PDB entry 7NAU | electron microscopy, 3.78 A resolution | chains A and M of the 21 polymer chains in the assembly

# Chain A
Molecule: 16S rRNA
Source organism: Escherichia coli (strain K12)
Sequence (1542 nucleotides; row label = number of the first residue in the row):
     1 AAAUUGAAGA GUUUGAUCAU GGCUCAGAUU GAACGCUGGC GGCAGGCCUA ACACAUGCAA
    61 GUCGAACGGU AACAGGAAGA AGCUUGCUUC UUUGCUGACG AGUGGCGGAC GGGUGAGUAA
   121 UGUCUGGGAA ACUGCCUGAU GGAGGGGGAU AACUACUGGA AACGGUAGCU AAUACCGCAU
   181 AACGUCGCAA GACCAAAGAG GGGGACCUUC GGGCCUCUUG CCAUCGGAUG UGCCCAGAUG
   241 GGAUUAGCUA GUAGGUGGGG UAACGGCUCA CCUAGGCGAC GAUCCCUAGC UGGUCUGAGA
   301 GGAUGACCAG CCACACUGGA ACUGAGACAC GGUCCAGACU CCUACGGGAG GCAGCAGUGG
   361 GGAAUAUUGC ACAAUGGGCG CAAGCCUGAU GCAGCCAUGC CGCGUGUAUG AAGAAGGCCU
   421 UCGGGUUGUA AAGUACUUUC AGCGGGGAGG AAGGGAGUAA AGUUAAUACC UUUGCUCAUU
   481 GACGUUACCC GCAGAAGAAG CACCGGCUAA CUCCGUGCCA GCAGCCXCGG UAAUACGGAG
   541 GGUGCAAGCG UUAAUCGGAA UUACUGGGCG UAAAGCGCAC GCAGGCGGUU UGUUAAGUCA
   601 GAUGUGAAAU CCCCGGGCUC AACCUGGGAA CUGCAUCUGA UACUGGCAAG CUUGAGUCUC
   661 GUAGAGGGGG GUAGAAUUCC AGGUGUAGCG GUGAAAUGCG UAGAGAUCUG GAGGAAUACC
   721 GGUGGCGAAG GCGGCCCCCU GGACGAAGAC UGACGCUCAG GUGCGAAAGC GUGGGGAGCA
   781 AACAGGAUUA GAUACCCUGG UAGUCCACGC CGUAAACGAU GUCGACUUGG AGGUUGUGCC
   841 CUUGAGGCGU GGCUUCCGGA GCUAACGCGU UAAGUCGACC GCCUGGGGAG UACGGCCGCA
   901 AGGUUAAAAC UCAAAUGAAU UGACGGGGGC CCGCACAAGC GGUGGAGCAU GUGGUUUAAU
   961 UCGAUGXAAC GCGAAGAACC UUACCUGGUC UUGACAUCCA CGGAAGUUUU CAGAGAUGAG
  1021 AAUGUGCCUU CGGGAACCGU GAGACAGGUG CUGCAUGGCU GUCGUCAGCU CGUGUUGUGA
  1081 AAUGUUGGGU UAAGUCCCGC AACGAGCGCA ACCCUUAUCC UUUGUUGCCA GCGGUCCGGC
  1141 CGGGAACUCA AAGGAGACUG CCAGUGAUAA ACUGGAGGAA GGUGGGGAUG ACGUCAAGUC
  1201 AUCAUGGCCC UUACGACCAG GGCUACACAC GUGCUACAAU GGCGCAUACA AAGAGAAGCG
  1261 ACCUCGCGAG AGCAAGCGGA CCUCAUAAAG UGCGUCGUAG UCCGGAUUGG AGUCUGCAAC
  1321 UCGACUCCAU GAAGUCGGAA UCGCUAGUAA UCGUGGAUCA GAAUGCCACG GUGAAUACGU
  1381 UCCCGGGCCU UGUACACACC GCCCGUXACA CCAUGGGAGU GGGUUGCAAA AGAAGUAGGU
  1441 AGCUUAACCU UCGGGAGGGC GCUUACCACU UUGUGAUUCA UGACUGGGGU GAAGUCGUAA
  1501 CAAGGUAACC GUAGGGGAAC CUGCGGUUGG AUCACCUCCU UA
Disordered / not traced: 1401-1408, 1492-1501, 1541-1542
Modified positions: PSU (pseudouridine-5'-monophosphate) at position 516, G7M (N7-methyl-guanosine-5'-monophosphate) at position 527, 2MG (2N-methylguanosine-5'-monophosphate) at position 966, 5MC (5-methylcytidine-5'-monophosphate) at position 967, 2MG (2N-methylguanosine-5'-monophosphate) at position 1207, 4OC (4n,o2'-methylcytidine-5'-monophosphate) at position 1402, 5MC (5-methylcytidine-5'-monophosphate) at position 1407, UR3 (3-methyluridine-5'-monophoshate) at position 1498, 2MG (2N-methylguanosine-5'-monophosphate) at position 1516, MA6 (6N-dimethyladenosine-5'-monophoshate) at position 1518, MA6 (6N-dimethyladenosine-5'-monophoshate) at position 1519
Bound ions: Mg2+ site 1 near G21 (its only coordinating residue here); Mg2+ site 2 near G41 (its only coordinating residue here); Mg2+ site 3: C48, G115; Mg2+ site 4 near A53 (its only coordinating residue here); Mg2+ site 5 near U56 (its only coordinating residue here); Mg2+ site 6: A59, U387; Mg2+ site 7: A109, G331; Mg2+ site 8 near G111 (its only coordinating residue here); Mg2+ site 9 near G113 (its only coordinating residue here); Mg2+ site 10: A116, G117, G289; Mg2+ site 11: G145, A197; Mg2+ site 12: A174, C175; 27 more Mg2+ sites not listed
What the authors report for this chain:
  - conformationally variable residues (order/disorder transition): A1492 to A1493

# Chain M
Protein: 30S ribosomal protein S13
Source organism: Escherichia coli (strain K12)
Reference sequence: P0A7S9 (RS13_ECOLI); numbering as in UniProt (aligned over 1-118)
Amino-acid sequence (118 residues; row label = number of the first residue in the row):
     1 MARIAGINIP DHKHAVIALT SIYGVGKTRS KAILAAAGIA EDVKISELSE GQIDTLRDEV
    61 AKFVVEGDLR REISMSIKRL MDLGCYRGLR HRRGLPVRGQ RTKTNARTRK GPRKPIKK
Disordered / not traced: 1, 116-118
Curated features (UniProtKB/Swiss-Prot):
  - natural variant: Leu-89 to Gly-99 (deletion: In PW118), Gln-100 to Lys-118 (deletion: In rpsM413), Asn-105 (N105H: In PW095; N105K: In PW097)
  - mutagenesis: Leu-83 to Lys-118 (Decreased growth rate at all temperatures. Decreased affinity of the 30S subunit P site for tRNA in vitro), Lys-114 to Lys-118 (Decreased growth rate at all temperatures. Decreased affinity of the 30S subunit P site for tRNA in vitro)

# Interface between chain A and chain M
Pairs across the interface (78; chain A residue first):
  A946(A) with Arg-113(M), salt bridge to the phosphate
  G947(A) with Arg-107(M), phosphate contact; Thr-108(M), hydrogen bond to the phosphate; Arg-113(M), salt bridge to the phosphate
  C948(A) with Asn-105(M), phosphate contact; Ala-106(M), phosphate contact; Arg-107(M), hydrogen bond to the phosphate; Thr-108(M), hydrogen bond to the phosphate
  A949(A) with Gln-100(M), phosphate contact; Asn-105(M), hydrogen bond to the phosphate
  U950(A) with Arg-101(M), salt bridge to the phosphate; Thr-104(M), base contact; Asn-105(M), base contact
  G951(A) with Arg-101(M), salt bridge to the phosphate
  U952(A) with Lys-103(M), base contact
  G953(A) with Lys-103(M), hydrogen bond to the base
  G954(A) with Lys-103(M), hydrogen bond to the base
  A1225(A) with Arg-101(M), phosphate contact; Thr-102(M), hydrogen bond to the phosphate; Lys-103(M), phosphate contact
  C1226(A) with Arg-90(M), salt bridge to the phosphate; Arg-93(M), salt bridge to the phosphate; Thr-102(M), hydrogen bond to the phosphate; Lys-103(M), base contact; Lys-110(M), hydrogen bond to the sugar
  A1227(A) with Arg-93(M), salt bridge to the phosphate; Lys-110(M), phosphate contact; Lys-114(M), hydrogen bond to the phosphate; Pro-115(M), sugar contact
  C1228(A) with Lys-103(M), hydrogen bond to the base; Arg-107(M), salt bridge to the phosphate; Lys-110(M), salt bridge to the phosphate; Pro-112(M), phosphate contact; Arg-113(M), phosphate contact; Lys-114(M), salt bridge to the phosphate; Pro-115(M), hydrogen bond to the sugar
  A1229(A) with Arg-107(M), salt bridge to the phosphate
  U1295(A) with His-14(M), phosphate contact; Asp-42(M), sugar contact
  C1296(A) with His-14(M), salt bridge to the phosphate
  G1297(A) with Lys-13(M), salt bridge to the phosphate
  C1302(A) with His-14(M), hydrogen bond to the base; Ile-17(M), sugar contact
  A1306(A) with Thr-108(M), hydrogen bond to the sugar
  U1307(A) with Gln-100(M), phosphate contact; Thr-108(M), sugar contact; Arg-109(M), hydrogen bond to the sugar
  U1308(A) with Ile-77(M), sugar contact; His-91(M), hydrogen bond to the phosphate; Pro-96(M), phosphate contact; Val-97(M), hydrogen bond to the phosphate; Arg-98(M), salt bridge to the phosphate; Gln-100(M), phosphate contact; Arg-109(M), salt bridge to the phosphate
  G1309(A) with Ile-73(M), sugar contact; Ser-76(M), hydrogen bond to the phosphate; Ile-77(M), sugar contact; Arg-87(M), salt bridge to the phosphate; His-91(M), salt bridge to the phosphate; Val-97(M), phosphate contact; Arg-98(M), salt bridge to the phosphate
  G1310(A) with Arg-87(M), salt bridge to the phosphate
  U1321(A) with Tyr-86(M), sugar contact
  G1323(A) with Arg-98(M), phosphate contact
  C1328(A) with Thr-28(M), hydrogen bond to the phosphate; Arg-29(M), hydrogen bond to the sugar
  A1329(A) with Gly-24(M), phosphate contact; Val-25(M), hydrogen bond to the phosphate; Gly-26(M), hydrogen bond to the phosphate; Lys-27(M), phosphate contact; Thr-28(M), hydrogen bond to the phosphate; Arg-29(M), hydrogen bond to the phosphate
  U1330(A) with Thr-20(M), phosphate contact; Ile-22(M), phosphate contact; Tyr-23(M), phosphate contact; Gly-24(M), hydrogen bond to the phosphate; Val-25(M), hydrogen bond to the phosphate; Gly-26(M), phosphate contact
Interface residues without a listed pair, chain A (32 interface residues in all): C1230, C1320, C1322, G1331
Interface residues without a listed pair, chain M (43 interface residues in all): Leu-69, Leu-80, Leu-95, Gly-99

# Overview
The interface between chain A and chain M involves 32 residues on one side and 43 on the other; the contacts
include 26 hydrogen bonds and 19 salt bridges. Polar pairs include G953(A)/Lys-103(M), G954(A)/Lys-103(M) and
C1228(A)/Lys-103(M). From UniProt: 5 mutagenesis sites on chain M. From the paper: conformational variability
at A1492(A).
Chain A is 16S rRNA and chain M is 30S ribosomal protein S13, both from Escherichia coli (strain K12); the
structure, Bacterial 30S ribosomal subunit assembly complex state C (Consensus Refinement), was determined by
electron microscopy together with 7AF3, 7AF5, 7AF8, 7AFA, 7AFD, 7AFH and 17 further entries from the same
study.
